3Q0D - chains A and C of the 4 polymer chains in the assembly; structure by X-ray diffraction, 2.37 A resolution.

== Chain A ==
Molecule: Histone-lysine N-methyltransferase, H3 lysine-9 specific SUVH5
Organism: Arabidopsis thaliana
Notes: EC 2.1.1.43; fragment: SUVH5 SRA Domain
UniProtKB: O82175 (SUVH5_ARATH); residue numbers follow UniProt; this construct covers 362-528
Amino-acid sequence (167 residues; row label = number of the first residue in the row):
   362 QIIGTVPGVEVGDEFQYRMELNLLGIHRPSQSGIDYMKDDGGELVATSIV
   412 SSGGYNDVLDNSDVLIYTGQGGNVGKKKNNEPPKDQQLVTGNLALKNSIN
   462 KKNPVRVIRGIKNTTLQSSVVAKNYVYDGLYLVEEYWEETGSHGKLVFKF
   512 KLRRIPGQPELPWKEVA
Not modelled in the structure: 401-402, 436-441, 474-483, 525-528
Reported in the primary citation:
  - binding site for the 10-nt DNA strand (chain C): Gln392
  - binding site for the 10-nt DNA strand: Gln392

== Chain C ==
Molecule: 10-nt DNA strand
Sequence (10 nucleotides; each row starts with the number of its first residue):
     1 CTGACGTGGA

== Interface between chain A and chain C ==
Pairs across the interface (32):
  Tyr378(A) - DT7(C)  phosphate contact
  Tyr378(A) - DG8(C)  hydrogen bond to the phosphate
  Arg379(A) - DC5(C)  sugar contact
  Arg379(A) - DG6(C)  phosphate contact
  Arg379(A) - DT7(C)  hydrogen bond to the phosphate
  Met380(A) - DG8(C)  sugar contact
  Asn383(A) - DG8(C)  hydrogen bond to the phosphate
  Arg389(A) - DG9(C)  salt bridge to the phosphate
  Arg389(A) - DA10(C)  salt bridge to the phosphate
  Ser391(A) - DA4(C)  base contact
  Ser391(A) - DG6(C)  sugar contact
  Ser391(A) - DT7(C)  hydrogen bond to the base
  Gln392(A) - DA4(C)  base contact
  Gln392(A) - DC5(C)  sugar contact
  Gln392(A) - DG6(C)  hydrogen bond to the base
  Ser393(A) - DA4(C)  phosphate contact
  Ser393(A) - DC5(C)  phosphate contact
  Gly394(A) - DC5(C)  hydrogen bond to the phosphate
  Tyr397(A) - DA10(C)  sugar contact
  Val411(A) - DC5(C)  base contact
  Ser412(A) - DC5(C)  base contact
  Ser413(A) - DC5(C)  hydrogen bond to the base
  Gly414(A) - DC5(C)  base contact
  Gly415(A) - DC5(C)  hydrogen bond to the base
  Tyr416(A) - DC5(C)  hydrogen bond to the phosphate
  Asp418(A) - DC5(C)  hydrogen bond to the base
  Tyr428(A) - DC5(C)  hydrogen bond to the base
  Thr429(A) - DC5(C)  base contact
  Gln431(A) - DC5(C)  phosphate contact
  Thr451(A) - DA10(C)  phosphate contact
  Tyr486(A) - DG6(C)  sugar contact
  Tyr486(A) - DT7(C)  hydrogen bond to the phosphate
Interface residues without a listed pair, chain A (24 interface residues in all): Gln377, Gly432

== In short ==
24 residues of chain A and 7 residues of chain C are in contact; the contacts include 12 hydrogen bonds and 2
salt bridges. Polar pairs include Ser391(A)-DT7(C), Gln392(A)-DG6(C) and Ser413(A)-DC5(C). The paper reports a
binding site for the 10-nt DNA strand (chain C) at Gln392(A); a binding site for the 10-nt DNA strand at
Gln392(A).
Here chain A is Histone-lysine N-methyltransferase, H3 lysine-9 specific SUVH5 (Arabidopsis thaliana) and
chain C is a 10-nt DNA strand. Entry 3Q0D (Crystal structure of SUVH5 SRA- hemi methylated CG DNA complex) was
determined by X-ray diffraction, deposited together with 3Q0B, 3Q0C and 3Q0F.
